Entry 6V13 (X-ray diffraction, 2.75 A resolution); this record covers chains C and E of the 5 polymer chains in the assembly.

== Chain C ==
Molecule: Fibrinogen beta 74cit69-81
Amino-acid sequence (13 residues; each row starts with the number of its first residue):
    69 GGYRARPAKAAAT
Modified residues: Arg74 (citrulline; CIR)

== Chain E ==
Molecule: G08 TCR beta chain
Source organism: Mus musculus
Amino-acid sequence (241 residues; each row starts with the number of its first residue; note: 13 numbers in that range are skipped by the numbering (no residue carries them; nothing is unmodelled there)):
     3 AVFQTPNYHVTQVGNEVSFNCKQTLGHDT
    39 MYWYKQDSKKLLKIMFSYNNKQL
    66 IVNETVP
    74 RRFSPQSS
    83 DKAHLNLRIKSVEPEDSAVYLCASSLDWGVNTLYFGAGTRLSVLEDLNKV
   133 FPPEVAVFEPSEAEISHTQKATLVCLATGFFPDHVELSWWVNGKEVHSGV
   183 CTDPQPLKEQPALNDSRYALSSRLRVSATFWQNPRNHFRCQVQFYGLSEN
   233 DEWTQDRAKPVTQIVSAEAWGRAD
Disulfide bonds: Cys23-Cys104, Cys157-Cys222

== Interface between chain C and chain E ==
Contacting residue pairs (8; chain C residue first):
  Ala73(C) with Trp110(E), hydrophobic
  Pro75(C) with Asp109(E); Trp110(E); Gly111(E)
  Lys77(C) with Asp30(E)
  Ala78(C) with Asp30(E), hydrogen bond (backbone-side chain); Asn58(E); Lys84(E)
Also at the interface, not in a pair above, chain C (5 interface residues in all): Ala76
Also at the interface, not in a pair above, chain E (7 interface residues in all): Leu108

== Summary ==
The interface between chain C and chain E involves 5 residues on one side and 7 on the other, with 1 hydrogen
bond. The hydrogen-bonded pair is Ala78(C)-Asp30(E).
Here chain C is Fibrinogen beta 74cit69-81 and chain E is G08 TCR beta chain (Mus musculus). Entry 6V13
(immune receptor complex) was determined by X-ray diffraction together with 6V0Y, 6V15, 6V18, 6V19 and 6V1A
from the same study.
